PDB entry 6OER | electron microscopy, 3.29 A resolution | chains A and F of the 9 polymer chains in the assembly

# Chain A
Protein: V(D)J recombination-activating protein 1
Source organism: Mus musculus
Notes: EC 3.1.-.-, 2.3.2.27
Reference sequence: P15919 (RAG1_MOUSE); numbering as in UniProt (aligned over 1-1040)
Chain sequence (1040 residues; numbered 1 to 1040; the number before each row is that of its first residue):
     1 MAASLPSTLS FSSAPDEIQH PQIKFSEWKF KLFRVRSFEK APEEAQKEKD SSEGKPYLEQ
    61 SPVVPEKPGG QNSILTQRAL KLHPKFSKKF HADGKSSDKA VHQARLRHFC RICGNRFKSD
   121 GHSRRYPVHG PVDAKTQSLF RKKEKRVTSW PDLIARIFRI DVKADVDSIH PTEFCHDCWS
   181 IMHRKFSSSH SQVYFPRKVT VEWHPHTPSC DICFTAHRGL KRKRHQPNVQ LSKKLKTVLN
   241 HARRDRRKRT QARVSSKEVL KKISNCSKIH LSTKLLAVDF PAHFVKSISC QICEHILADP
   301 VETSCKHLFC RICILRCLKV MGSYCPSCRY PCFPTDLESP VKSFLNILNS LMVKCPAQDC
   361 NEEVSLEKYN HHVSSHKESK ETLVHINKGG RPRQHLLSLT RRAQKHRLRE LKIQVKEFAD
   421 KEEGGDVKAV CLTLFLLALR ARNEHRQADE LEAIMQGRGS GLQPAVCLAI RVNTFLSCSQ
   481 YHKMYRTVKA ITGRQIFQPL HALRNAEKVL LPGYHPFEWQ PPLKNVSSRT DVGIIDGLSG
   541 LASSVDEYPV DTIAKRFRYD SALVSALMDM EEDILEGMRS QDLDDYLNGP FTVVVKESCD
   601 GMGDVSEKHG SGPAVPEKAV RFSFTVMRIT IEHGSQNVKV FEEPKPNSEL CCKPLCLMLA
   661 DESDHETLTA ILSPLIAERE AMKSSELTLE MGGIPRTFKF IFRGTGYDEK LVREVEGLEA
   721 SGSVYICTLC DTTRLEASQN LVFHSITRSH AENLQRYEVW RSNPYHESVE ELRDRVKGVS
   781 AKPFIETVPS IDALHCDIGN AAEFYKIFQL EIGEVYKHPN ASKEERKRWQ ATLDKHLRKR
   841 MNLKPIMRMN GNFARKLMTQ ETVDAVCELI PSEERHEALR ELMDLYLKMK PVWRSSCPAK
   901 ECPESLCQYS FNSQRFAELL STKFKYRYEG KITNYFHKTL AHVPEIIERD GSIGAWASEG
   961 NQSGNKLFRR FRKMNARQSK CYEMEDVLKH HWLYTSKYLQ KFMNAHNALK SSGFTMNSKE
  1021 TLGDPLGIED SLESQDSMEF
Disordered / not traced: 1-400, 1009-1040
Construct notes: engineered mutation Gln962 (Glu in P15919)
Metal / ion sites: Ca2+ site 1: Asp600 (shared with 1 residue of chain I); Ca2+ site 2: Asp600, Gln962 (shared with 1 residue of chain I); Zn2+: Cys727, Cys730, His937, His942
Curated features (UniProtKB/Swiss-Prot):
  - zinc finger: Cys290 to Arg329 (RING-type), Leu351 to Lys380 (RAG1-type)
  - DNA-binding region: Gly389 to Gln456 (NBD)
  - binding site (Zn(2+)): Cys266, His270, Cys290, Cys293, His295, Cys305, His307, Cys310, Cys313, Cys325, Cys328, Cys355, Cys360, His372, His376
  - binding site (a divalent metal cation): Asp600, Asp708
  - site: Trp893 (Essential for DNA hairpin formation, participates in base-stacking interactions near the cleavage site)
  - cross-link: Lys233 (Glycyl lysine isopeptide (Lys-Gly) (interchain with G-Cter in ubiquitin))
  - mutagenesis: Lys233 (K233M: Abolishes autoubiquitination), His307 (H307A: Displays lower E3 ligase activity and affects the joining step of V(D)J recombination), Cys325 (C325G: Loss of E3 ligase activity and affects the joining step of V(D)J recombination), Arg391 (R391A: Defects in converting nicked products to hairpins; R391L: Impairs DNA-binding and hairpin formation while maintaining some nicking activity), Arg393 (R393A: Impairs DNA-binding and hairpin formation while maintaining some nicking activity), Arg401 (R401A: Allows robust hairpin activity), Arg402 (R402A: Defects in converting nicked products to hairpins), Lys405 (K405A: Reduced hairpin activity), His406 (H406A: Allows robust hairpin activity), Arg407 (R407A: Impairs DNA-binding and reduces hairpin formation without affecting nicking activity), Asn443 (N443A: Impairs DNA-binding; when associated with A-445), His445 (H445A: Impairs DNA-binding; when associated with A-443), 22 further mutagenesis entries in UniProt
What the authors report for this chain:
  - mutagenesis - R848A: increased catalytic activity
  - conformationally variable residues (loop rearrangement): Gly610, Ser611
  - catalytic residues: Asp600, Asp708
  - mutagenesis - E962Q: abolished catalytic activity (citing earlier work)

# Chain F
Molecule: 50-nt DNA strand
Sequence (50 nucleotides; each row starts with the number of its first residue):
     1 CGGGTTTTTG TTAAGGGCTG TATCACTGTT TAAGACAGGC CAGATCCAGG
Disordered / not traced: 47-50

# Chain A / chain F interface
Residue-residue contacts (10; chain A residue first):
  Ala720(A) with DG34(F), phosphate contact
  Gly722(A) with DA35(F), sugar contact
  Ser723(A) with DA35(F), sugar contact
  Val724(A) with DC36(F), phosphate contact
  Arg773(A) with DC36(F), salt bridge to the phosphate
  Met847(A) with DT29(F), phosphate contact; DT30(F), phosphate contact
  Arg848(A) with DT30(F), base contact
  Asn850(A) with DG28(F), hydrogen bond to the base
  His1006(A) with DT21(F), salt bridge to the phosphate
Interface residues without a listed pair, chain A (13 interface residues in all): Asn443, Glu719, Lys844, Ile846
Interface residues without a listed pair, chain F (10 interface residues in all): DG16, DG17, DT27

# In short
The interface between chain A and chain F involves 13 residues on one side and 10 on the other, with 1
hydrogen bond and 2 salt bridges. Among the polar pairs are Asn850(A)-DG28(F), Arg773(A)-DC36(F) and
His1006(A)-DT21(F). The paper reports catalytic residues Asp600(A) and Asp708(A); R848A of chain A increases
catalytic activity.
Here chain A is V(D)J recombination-activating protein 1 (Mus musculus) and chain F is a 50-nt DNA strand.
Entry 6OER (Cryo-EM structure of mouse RAG1/2 NFC complex (DNA2)) was determined by electron microscopy,
deposited together with 6OEM, 6OEN, 6OEO, 6OEP, 6OEQ and 6V0V.
